Entry 7E5S (electron microscopy, 3.60 A resolution); this record covers chains B and L of the 19 polymer chains in the assembly.

[Chain B]
Name: Spike glycoprotein
From: Severe acute respiratory syndrome coronavirus 2
UniProt: P0DTC2 (SPIKE_SARS2); residue numbers follow UniProt; this construct covers 1-1208
Amino-acid sequence (1281 residues; numbered 1 to 1281; the number before each row is that of its first residue):
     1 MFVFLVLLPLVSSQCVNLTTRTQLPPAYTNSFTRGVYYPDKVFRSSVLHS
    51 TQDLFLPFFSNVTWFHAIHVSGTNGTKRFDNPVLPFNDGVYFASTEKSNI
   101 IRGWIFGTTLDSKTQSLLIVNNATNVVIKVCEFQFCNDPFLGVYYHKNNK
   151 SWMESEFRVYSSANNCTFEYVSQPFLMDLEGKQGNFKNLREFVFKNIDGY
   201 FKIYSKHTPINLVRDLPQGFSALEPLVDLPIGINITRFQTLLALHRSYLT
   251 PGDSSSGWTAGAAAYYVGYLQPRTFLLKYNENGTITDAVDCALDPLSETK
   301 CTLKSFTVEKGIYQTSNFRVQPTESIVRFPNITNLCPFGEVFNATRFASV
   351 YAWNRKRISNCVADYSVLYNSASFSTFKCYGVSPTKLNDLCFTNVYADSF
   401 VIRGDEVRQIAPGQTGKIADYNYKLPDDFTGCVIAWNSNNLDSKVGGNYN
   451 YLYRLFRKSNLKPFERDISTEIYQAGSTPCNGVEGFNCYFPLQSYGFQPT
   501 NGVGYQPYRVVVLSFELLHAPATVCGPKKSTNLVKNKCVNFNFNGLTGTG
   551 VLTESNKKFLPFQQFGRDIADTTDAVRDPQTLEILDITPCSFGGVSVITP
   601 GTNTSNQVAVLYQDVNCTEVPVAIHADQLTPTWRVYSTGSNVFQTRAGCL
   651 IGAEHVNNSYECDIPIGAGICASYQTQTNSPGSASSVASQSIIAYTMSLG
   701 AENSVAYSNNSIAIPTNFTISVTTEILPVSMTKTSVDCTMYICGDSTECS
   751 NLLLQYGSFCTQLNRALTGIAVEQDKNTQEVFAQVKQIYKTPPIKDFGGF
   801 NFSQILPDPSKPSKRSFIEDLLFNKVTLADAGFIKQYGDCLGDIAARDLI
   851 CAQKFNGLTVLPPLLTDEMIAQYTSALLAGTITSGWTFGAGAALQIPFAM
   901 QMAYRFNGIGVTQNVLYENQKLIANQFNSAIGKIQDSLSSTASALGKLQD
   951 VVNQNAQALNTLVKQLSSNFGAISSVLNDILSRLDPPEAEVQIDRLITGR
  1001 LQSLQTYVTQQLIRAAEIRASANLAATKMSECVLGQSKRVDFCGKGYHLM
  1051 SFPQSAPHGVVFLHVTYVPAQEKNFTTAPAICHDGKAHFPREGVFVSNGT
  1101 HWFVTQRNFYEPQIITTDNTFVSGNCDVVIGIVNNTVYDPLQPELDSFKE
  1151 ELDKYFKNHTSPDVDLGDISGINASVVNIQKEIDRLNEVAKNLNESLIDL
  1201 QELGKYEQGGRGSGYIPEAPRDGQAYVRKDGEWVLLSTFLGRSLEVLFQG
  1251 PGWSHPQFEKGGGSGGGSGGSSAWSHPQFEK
Unresolved in the structure: 1-13, 252-255, 621-640, 677-688, 828-853, 1148-1281
Cystine bridges: Cys-131/Cys-166, Cys-291/Cys-301, Cys-336/Cys-361, Cys-379/Cys-432, Cys-391/Cys-525, Cys-480/Cys-488, Cys-538/Cys-590, Cys-617/Cys-649, Cys-662/Cys-671, Cys-743/Cys-749, Cys-1032/Cys-1043, Cys-1082/Cys-1126
Covalent attachments: N-acetylglucosamine (NAG) linked to Asn-717, Asn-801, Asn-1098, Asn-1134
Sequence notes: engineered mutation Gly-682 (Arg in P0DTC2), Ser-683 (Arg in P0DTC2), Ser-685 (Arg in P0DTC2), Pro-986 (Lys in P0DTC2), Pro-987 (Val in P0DTC2); expression tag (1209-1281)
Swiss-Prot annotation at these positions:
  - region: Asn-280 to Cys-301 (Putative superantigen), Arg-403 to Asp-405 (Integrin-binding motif), Asn-448 to Phe-456 (Immunodominant HLA epitope recognized by the CD8+), Pro-681, Ala-684 (Putative superantigen), Ser-816 to Tyr-837 (Fusion peptide 1), Lys-835 to Phe-855 (Fusion peptide 2), Asp-1163 to Glu-1202 (Heptad repeat 2)
  - site: Arg-815, Ser-816 (Cleavage)
  - glycosylation: Asn-17 (N-linked (GlcNAc...) (complex) asparagine), Asn-61 (N-linked (GlcNAc...) (hybrid) asparagine), Asn-74 (N-linked (GlcNAc...) (complex) asparagine), Asn-122 (N-linked (GlcNAc...) (hybrid) asparagine), Asn-149 (N-linked (GlcNAc...) (complex) asparagine), Asn-165 (N-linked (GlcNAc...) (complex) asparagine), Asn-234 (N-linked (GlcNAc...) (high mannose) asparagine), Asn-282 (N-linked (GlcNAc...) (complex) asparagine), Thr-323 (O-linked (GalNAc) threonine), Ser-325 (O-linked (HexNAc...) serine), Asn-331 (N-linked (GlcNAc...) (complex) asparagine), Asn-343 (N-linked (GlcNAc...) (complex) asparagine), Asn-603 (N-linked (GlcNAc...) (hybrid) asparagine), Asn-616 (N-linked (GlcNAc...) (complex) asparagine), Asn-657 (N-linked (GlcNAc...) (complex) asparagine), Thr-676 (O-linked (GlcNAc...) threonine), Thr-678 (O-linked (GlcNAc...) threonine), Asn-709 (N-linked (GlcNAc...) (high mannose) asparagine), Asn-717 (N-linked (GlcNAc...) (hybrid) asparagine), Asn-801 (N-linked (GlcNAc...) (hybrid) asparagine) and 6 more in UniProt
  - natural variant: Leu-5 (L5F: In strain: Iota/B.1.526), Ser-13 (S13I: In strain: Epsilon/B.1.427/B.1.429), Leu-18 (L18F: In strain: Beta/B.1.351, Gamma/P.1 and 1 more), Thr-19 (T19I: In strain: Omicron/BQ.1.1, Omicron/XBB.1.5 and 1 more; T19R: In strain: Delta/B.1.617.2, Omicron/BA.2 and 4 more), Thr-20 (T20N: In strain: Gamma/P.1), Leu-24 to Ala-27 (sequence variant, change not given here; In strain: Omicron/BA.2, Omicron/BA.2.12.1 and 6 more), Pro-26 (P26S: In strain: Gamma/P.1), Gln-52 (Q52H: In strain: Omicron/EG.5.1), Ala-67 (A67V: In strain: Eta/B.1.525, Omicron/BA.1), His-69 to Val-70 (deletion: In strain: Alpha/B.1.1.7, Eta/B.1.525 and 5 more), Gly-75 (G75V: In strain: Lambda/C.37), Thr-76 (T76I: In strain: Lambda/C.37), 82 further natural variant entries in UniProt
  - mutagenesis: His-69 to Val-70 (Increased incorporation of cleaved spike into virions), Asn-121 (N121Q: Partial loss of biliverdin affinity), Arg-190 (R190K: Partial loss of biliverdin affinity), Asn-234 (N234Q: Increased resistance to neutralizing antibodies), Asn-331 (N331Q: Reduced viral infectivity), Asn-343 (N343Q: Reduced viral infectivity), Leu-452 (L452R: Increased resistance to neutralizing antibodies. Decreases HLA binding to NF9 epitope. Increased binding affinity to human ACE2), Tyr-453 (Y453F: Decreased HLA binding to NF9 epitope. Increased binding affinity to human ACE2), Ala-475 (A475V: Increased resistance to neutralizing antibodies), Val-483 (V483A: Increased resistance to neutralizing antibodies), Glu-484 (E484D: Increased replication in human TMEM106B overexpressing cells), Phe-490 (F490L: Increased resistance to neutralizing antibodies and human covalescent sera neutralization), 12 further mutagenesis entries in UniProt
From the paper describing this entry:
  - mutagenesis - R246I: decreased binding to FC05

[Chain L]
Name: H014 heavy chain
From: Homo sapiens
Amino-acid sequence (223 residues; row label = number of the first residue in the row):
     1 EVQLVQSGAEVKKPGATVKISCKVSGYSFSNYYIHWVKQAPGKSLEWIGY
    51 IDPFNGGTSDNLKFKGAATLTADTSTDTAYMELSSLRSEDTAVYYCARSE
   101 YDPYYVMDYWGQGTTVTVSSASTKGPSVFPLAPSSKSTSGGTAALGCLVK
   151 DYFPEPVTVSWNSGALTSGVHTFPAVLQSSGLYSLSSVVTVPSSSLGTQT
   201 YICNVNHKPSNTKVDKKVEPKSC
Unresolved in the structure: 1-2, 123-223
Cystine bridges: Cys-22/Cys-96

[How chain B and chain L interact]
Contacting residue pairs (28; chain B residue first):
  Tyr-369(B) with Leu-62(L), hydrophobic
  Ser-375(B) with Pro-103(L)
  Thr-376(B) with Tyr-105(L), hydrogen bond
  Phe-377(B) with Tyr-50(L), hydrogen bond (backbone-side chain); Ser-59(L), hydrogen bond (backbone-side chain)
  Lys-378(B) with Tyr-33(L); Tyr-50(L), hydrogen bond (backbone-side chain)
  Cys-379(B) with Gly-57(L); Thr-58(L), hydrogen bond (backbone-backbone); Ser-59(L)
  Tyr-380(B) with Asn-55(L), hydrogen bond; Gly-56(L); Thr-58(L)
  Val-382(B) with Thr-58(L), hydrogen bond (backbone-side chain)
  Ser-383(B) with Thr-58(L)
  Pro-384(B) with Thr-58(L); Asp-60(L); Leu-62(L), hydrophobic; Lys-65(L)
  Thr-385(B) with Leu-62(L); Lys-65(L)
  Gly-404(B) with Pro-103(L)
  Pro-412(B) with Phe-54(L); Asn-55(L)
  Gly-413(B) with Phe-54(L)
  Val-503(B) with Tyr-104(L), hydrophobic
  Gly-504(B) with Tyr-104(L)
  Tyr-508(B) with Pro-103(L)
Other interface residues (no listed pair), chain B (20 interface residues in all): Gly-381, Asp-405, Arg-408
Other interface residues (no listed pair), chain L (18 interface residues in all): Asp-52, Thr-69, Tyr-101, Asp-102

[In short]
Chain B and chain L form an interface of 20 and 18 residues respectively, with 7 hydrogen bonds. Polar pairs
include Thr-376(B)/Tyr-105(L), Phe-377(B)/Tyr-50(L) and Phe-377(B)/Ser-59(L). N-acetylglucosamine is
covalently linked to Asn-717(B), Asn-801(B), Asn-1098(B) and Asn-1134(B). From UniProt: 24 mutagenesis sites
on chain B. From the paper: R246I of chain B reduces binding to FC05.
Chain B is Spike glycoprotein (Severe acute respiratory syndrome coronavirus 2) and chain L is H014 heavy
chain (Homo sapiens); the structure, SARS-CoV-2 S trimer with four-antibody cocktail complex, was determined
by electron microscopy (same publication as 7E5R).
